7M8R - chains A and C of the 8 polymer chains in the assembly; structure by X-ray diffraction, 2.22 A resolution.

[Chain A]
Molecule: Methane monooxygenase component A alpha chain
Source organism: Methylosinus trichosporium OB3b
Reference sequence: A0A2D2D5X0 (A0A2D2D5X0_METTR); numbering as in UniProt (aligned over 12-526)
Chain sequence (515 residues; numbered 12 to 526; the number before each row is that of its first residue):
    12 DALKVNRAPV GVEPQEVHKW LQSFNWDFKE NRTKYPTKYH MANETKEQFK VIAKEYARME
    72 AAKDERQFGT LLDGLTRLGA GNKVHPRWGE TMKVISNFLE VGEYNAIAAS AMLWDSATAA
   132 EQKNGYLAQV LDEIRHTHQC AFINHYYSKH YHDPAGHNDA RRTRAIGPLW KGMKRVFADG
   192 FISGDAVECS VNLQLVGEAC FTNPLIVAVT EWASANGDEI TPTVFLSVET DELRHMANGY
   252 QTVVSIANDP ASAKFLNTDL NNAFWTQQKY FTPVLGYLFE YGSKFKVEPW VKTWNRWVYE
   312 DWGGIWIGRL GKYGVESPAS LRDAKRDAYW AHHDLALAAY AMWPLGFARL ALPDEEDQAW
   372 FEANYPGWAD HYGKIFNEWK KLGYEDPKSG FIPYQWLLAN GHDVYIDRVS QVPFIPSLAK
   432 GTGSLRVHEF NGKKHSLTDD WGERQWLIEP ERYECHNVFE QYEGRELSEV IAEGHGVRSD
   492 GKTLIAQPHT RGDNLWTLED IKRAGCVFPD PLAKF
Ion coordination: Fe ion site 1: Glu-114, Glu-144, His-147 (together with benzoic acid); Fe ion site 2: Glu-144, Glu-209, Glu-243, His-246 (together with benzoic acid)
Residues lining bound ligands: benzoic acid (BEZ): Leu-110, Gly-113, Glu-114, Ala-117, Glu-144, His-147, Phe-188, Phe-192, Leu-204, Gly-208, Glu-209, Thr-213, Leu-216, Glu-243, His-246

[Chain C]
Molecule: Methane monooxygenase gamma chain
Source organism: Methylosinus trichosporium OB3b
Reference sequence: A0A2D2D0T0 (A0A2D2D0T0_METTR); residue numbers follow UniProt; this construct covers 2-169
Chain sequence (168 residues; row label = number of the first residue in the row):
     2 AKREPIHDNS IRTEWEAKIA KLTSVDQATK FIQDFRLAYT SPFRKSYDID VDYQYIERKI
    62 EEKLSVLKTE KLPVADLITK ATTGEDAAAV EATWIAKIKA AKSKYEAERI HIEFRQLYKP
   122 PVLPVNVFLR TDAALGTVLM EIRNTDYYGT PLEGLRKERG VKVLHLQA

[How chain A and chain C interact]
Pairs across the interface (97; chain A residue first):
  Lys-45(A) / Ala-134(C)
  Pro-47(A) / Ala-134(C)
  Pro-47(A) / Thr-138(C)
  Pro-47(A) / Met-141(C)
  Thr-48(A) / Thr-138(C)
  Thr-48(A) / Met-141(C)
  Lys-49(A) / Met-141(C)
  Lys-49(A) / Asn-145(C)
  His-51(A) / Glu-142(C)  salt bridge
  Asp-196(A) / Met-141(C)
  Phe-266(A) / Asn-145(C)
  Thr-269(A) / Tyr-148(C)
  Thr-269(A) / Tyr-149(C)
  Asp-270(A) / Asn-145(C)
  Asn-272(A) / Tyr-149(C)  hydrogen bond
  Asn-273(A) / Tyr-148(C)
  Asn-273(A) / Tyr-149(C)  hydrogen bond
  Phe-425(A) / Gln-168(C)
  Pro-427(A) / Gln-168(C)
  Ser-435(A) / Gln-168(C)
  Leu-436(A) / His-166(C)
  Leu-436(A) / Leu-167(C)
  Leu-436(A) / Gln-168(C)  hydrogen bond (backbone-side chain)
  Arg-437(A) / Leu-153(C)
  Arg-437(A) / His-166(C)
  Arg-437(A) / Leu-167(C)
  Val-438(A) / Val-164(C)
  Val-438(A) / Leu-165(C)  hydrogen bond (backbone-backbone)
  Val-438(A) / His-166(C)  hydrogen bond (backbone-backbone)
  His-439(A) / Arg-157(C)
  His-439(A) / Val-162(C)
  His-439(A) / Lys-163(C)
  His-439(A) / Val-164(C)
  Glu-440(A) / Val-162(C)
  Glu-440(A) / Lys-163(C)  hydrogen bond (backbone-backbone)
  Glu-440(A) / Leu-165(C)
  Phe-441(A) / Pro-43(C)
  Phe-441(A) / Phe-44(C)  hydrophobic
  Phe-441(A) / Arg-160(C)
  Asn-442(A) / Pro-43(C)  hydrogen bond (side chain-backbone)
  Asn-442(A) / Phe-44(C)
  Asn-442(A) / Arg-45(C)  hydrogen bond (side chain-backbone)
  Asn-442(A) / Tyr-48(C)
  Lys-444(A) / Tyr-48(C)
  Lys-444(A) / Asp-51(C)  salt bridge
  Lys-445(A) / Leu-165(C)
  Asp-451(A) / Leu-153(C)
  Trp-452(A) / Tyr-149(C)  hydrophobic
  Glu-454(A) / Leu-153(C)
  Glu-454(A) / Arg-157(C)  salt bridge
  Arg-455(A) / Tyr-148(C)  hydrogen bond (side chain-backbone)
  Arg-455(A) / Tyr-149(C)
  Arg-455(A) / Thr-151(C)  hydrogen bond (side chain-backbone)
  Arg-455(A) / Leu-153(C)
  Arg-455(A) / Leu-156(C)
  Gln-456(A) / Tyr-148(C)
  Trp-457(A) / Val-162(C)  hydrophobic
  Leu-458(A) / Leu-153(C)  hydrophobic
  Leu-458(A) / Leu-156(C)  hydrophobic
  Leu-458(A) / Arg-157(C)
  Leu-458(A) / Arg-160(C)  hydrogen bond (backbone-side chain)
  Ile-459(A) / Glu-109(C)
  Ile-459(A) / Arg-144(C)  hydrogen bond (backbone-side chain)
  Ile-459(A) / Tyr-148(C)  hydrophobic
  Ile-459(A) / Leu-156(C)  hydrophobic
  Ile-459(A) / Arg-160(C)  hydrogen bond (backbone-side chain)
  Glu-460(A) / Arg-144(C)
  Glu-460(A) / Tyr-148(C)  hydrogen bond
  Pro-461(A) / Pro-43(C)
  Pro-461(A) / Arg-160(C)
  Glu-462(A) / Pro-43(C)
  Glu-462(A) / Ile-113(C)
  Glu-462(A) / Arg-144(C)  salt bridge
  Glu-465(A) / Ser-42(C)
  Glu-465(A) / Pro-43(C)
  Glu-465(A) / Arg-45(C)  salt bridge
  His-467(A) / Asp-51(C)  salt bridge
  His-467(A) / Gln-55(C)
  Glu-471(A) / Arg-4(C)
  Glu-471(A) / Val-52(C)
  Gln-472(A) / Arg-4(C)
  Gln-472(A) / Ile-7(C)
  Gln-472(A) / Val-52(C)
  Tyr-473(A) / Ile-7(C)  hydrophobic
  Glu-474(A) / Ala-2(C)  hydrogen bond (side chain-backbone)
  Glu-474(A) / Lys-3(C)
  Glu-474(A) / Arg-4(C)  hydrogen bond (backbone-backbone)
  Gly-475(A) / Ala-2(C)
  Gly-475(A) / Lys-3(C)
  Arg-476(A) / Arg-4(C)
  Arg-476(A) / Glu-5(C)
  Arg-476(A) / Pro-6(C)
  Arg-476(A) / Ile-7(C)
  Glu-484(A) / Pro-6(C)
  Glu-484(A) / Ile-7(C)  hydrogen bond (side chain-backbone)
  Phe-526(A) / Leu-165(C)
  Phe-526(A) / His-166(C)
Interface residues without a listed pair, chain A (45 interface residues in all): Gly-434
Interface residues without a listed pair, chain C (44 interface residues in all): His-8, Tyr-54, Lys-105, Gly-137, Leu-140, Gly-150, Pro-152, Gly-161

[Summary]
45 residues of chain A face 44 of chain C across their interface, with 17 hydrogen bonds and 6 salt bridges.
Polar pairs include His-51(A)/Glu-142(C), Lys-444(A)/Asp-51(C) and Glu-454(A)/Arg-157(C). Ligands of chain A:
benzoic acid. Glu-114(A), Glu-144(A) and His-147(A) form the Fe ion site 1.
Here chain A is Methane monooxygenase component A alpha chain and chain C is Methane monooxygenase gamma
chain, both from Methylosinus trichosporium OB3b. Entry 7M8R (Complex structure of Methane monooxygenase
hydroxylase and regulatory subunit with fluorosubstituted tryptophans) was determined by X-ray diffraction,
deposited together with 7M8Q.
